Entry 7FEF (X-ray diffraction, 2.39 A resolution); this record covers chains F and A of the 3 polymer chains in the assembly.

Chain F:
Molecule: 12-nt DNA strand
Sequence (12 nucleotides; numbered 1 to 12; the number before each row is that of its first residue):
     1 GCCAACGTTGGC
Modified / non-standard residues: 5CM (5-methyl-2'-deoxy-cytidine-5'-monophosphate) at position 6

Chain A:
Protein: Methyl-CpG-binding domain-containing protein 6
From: Arabidopsis thaliana
UniProt: Q9LTJ1 (MBD6_ARATH); residues 67-137 here = UniProt positions 67-137
Chain sequence (72 residues; row label = number of the first residue in the row):
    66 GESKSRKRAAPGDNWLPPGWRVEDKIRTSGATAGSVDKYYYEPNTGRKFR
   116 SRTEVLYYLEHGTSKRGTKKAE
Unresolved in the structure: 66-78, 127-137
Differences from the reference sequence: expression tag (66)

Interface between chain F and chain A:
Contacting residue pairs (7; chain F residue first):
  DA5(F) / Ser-116(A)  phosphate contact
  DA5(F) / Arg-117(A)  hydrogen bond to the phosphate
  DA5(F) / Thr-118(A)  hydrogen bond to the phosphate
  5CM_6(F) / Arg-115(A)  base contact
  5CM_6(F) / Ser-116(A)  hydrogen bond to the phosphate
  5CM_6(F) / Thr-118(A)  hydrogen bond to the phosphate
  DG7(F) / Arg-115(A)  hydrogen bond to the base
Also at the interface, not in a pair above, chain F (4 interface residues in all): DT8
Also at the interface, not in a pair above, chain A (8 interface residues in all): Arg-92, Asp-102, Tyr-105, Glu-119

In short:
Chain F and chain A form an interface of 4 and 8 residues respectively, with 5 hydrogen bonds. Polar pairs
include DG7(F)/Arg-115(A), DA5(F)/Arg-117(A) and DA5(F)/Thr-118(A).
Here chain F is a 12-nt DNA strand and chain A is Methyl-CpG-binding domain-containing protein 6 (Arabidopsis
thaliana). Entry 7FEF (Crystal structure of AtMBD6 with DNA) was determined by X-ray diffraction together with
7FEO from the same study.
